Entry 8QYK (electron microscopy, 2.07 A resolution); this record covers chains C and G of the 7 polymer chains in the assembly.

[Chain C]
Protein: Anti-phage defense ZorAB system ZorA
Source organism: Escherichia coli
UniProt: A0A0V7WZR2 (A0A0V7WZR2_ECOLX); residues 1-359 here = UniProt positions 1-359
Chain sequence (495 residues; row label = number of the first residue in the row):
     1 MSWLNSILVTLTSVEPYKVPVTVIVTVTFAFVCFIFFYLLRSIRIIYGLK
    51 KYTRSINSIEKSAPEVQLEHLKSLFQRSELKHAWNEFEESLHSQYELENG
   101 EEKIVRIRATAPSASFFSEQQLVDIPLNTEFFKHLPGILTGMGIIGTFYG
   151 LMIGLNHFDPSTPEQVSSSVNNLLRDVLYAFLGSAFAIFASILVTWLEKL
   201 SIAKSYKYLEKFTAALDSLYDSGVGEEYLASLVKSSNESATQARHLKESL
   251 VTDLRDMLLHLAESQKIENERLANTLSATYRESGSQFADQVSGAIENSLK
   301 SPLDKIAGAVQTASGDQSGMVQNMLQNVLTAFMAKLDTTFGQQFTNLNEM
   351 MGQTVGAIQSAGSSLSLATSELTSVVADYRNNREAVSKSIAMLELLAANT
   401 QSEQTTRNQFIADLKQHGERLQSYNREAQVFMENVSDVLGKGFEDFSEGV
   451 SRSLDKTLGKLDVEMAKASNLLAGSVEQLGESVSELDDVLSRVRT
Unresolved in the structure: 266-495
Construct notes: expression tag (360-495)
Ion coordination: Ca2+ site 1: E86, E89 (shared with 2 residues of chain D); Ca2+ site 2: D217, Y220 (shared with 2 residues of chain B)
What the authors report for this chain:
  - mutagenesis - L250G/L254G/L258G/L261G, L250N/L254N/L258N/L261N: decreased stability in response to TMD domain

[Chain G]
Protein: Membrane protein
Source organism: Escherichia coli
UniProt: A0A0V7WZP0 (A0A0V7WZP0_ECOLX); residue numbers follow UniProt; this construct covers 1-246
Chain sequence (246 residues; row label = number of the first residue in the row):
     1 MFGNAFGVKKRRSDEAEKPFWISYADLMTAMMVLFLVVMVASLSSVTQRI
    51 QRAEQGEKARGQDISRLCERLELHARNVNKNIVVDCHDNRISFGEAGRFA
   101 HNQFFLNAEGQKALQDVVPLVLEASNSEEGKKWFKQIVIEGFTDTDGSYL
   151 YNLHLSLQRSEWVMCSLLDSRSPLQKNISAEQQLQIRKLFLAGGVSFNNA
   201 KESKEASRRVELRMQFFGLKDKRDKADEVDFPPVVNKEVCQLVMPL
Disulfides: C68-C86, C165-C240
What the authors report for this chain:
  - mutagenesis - D26N: abolished localization to ZorD
  - mutagenesis - Y151A/N152A/L155A/R159A: decreased stability

[How chain C and chain G interact]
Residue-residue contacts (45; chain C residue first):
  A111(C) - N4(G)
  P112(C) - N4(G)
  A114(C) - V8(G)
  S115(C) - N4(G)  hydrogen bond
  S115(C) - F6(G)
  S115(C) - G7(G)
  S115(C) - V8(G)
  S118(C) - V8(G)
  E119(C) - K10(G)  salt bridge
  Q120(C) - K10(G)
  Q120(C) - R11(G)  hydrogen bond (side chain-backbone)
  D124(C) - K10(G)  salt bridge
  E130(C) - R11(G)
  E130(C) - S13(G)  hydrogen bond
  K133(C) - S13(G)  hydrogen bond
  K133(C) - D14(G)
  K133(C) - A16(G)
  H134(C) - D14(G)
  H134(C) - A16(G)
  G137(C) - I22(G)
  T140(C) - I22(G)
  T140(C) - S23(G)
  G141(C) - I22(G)
  I144(C) - I22(G)  hydrophobic
  I144(C) - D26(G)
  T147(C) - D26(G)
  F148(C) - T29(G)
  L151(C) - V33(G)  hydrophobic
  P163(C) - R52(G)
  P163(C) - Q55(G)
  V166(C) - S44(G)
  V170(C) - A41(G)  hydrophobic
  V170(C) - S44(G)
  L174(C) - V37(G)  hydrophobic
  V177(C) - V33(G)  hydrophobic
  V177(C) - V37(G)  hydrophobic
  F181(C) - A30(G)  hydrophobic
  F181(C) - L34(G)  hydrophobic
  S184(C) - D26(G)  hydrogen bond
  I188(C) - S23(G)
  Y206(C) - K10(G)  hydrogen bond
  G225(C) - F2(G)
  E226(C) - F2(G)
  L229(C) - M1(G)  hydrophobic
  L229(C) - F2(G)  hydrophobic
Interface residues without a listed pair, chain C (37 interface residues in all): T110, F116, I125, G143, F158, T162, L173
Interface residues without a listed pair, chain G (26 interface residues in all): E15, V40, Q51

[In short]
The interface between chain C and chain G involves 37 residues on one side and 26 on the other, with 6
hydrogen bonds and 2 salt bridges. Polar contacts include E119(C)-K10(G), D124(C)-K10(G) and S115(C)-N4(G).
The paper reports that L250G/L254G/L258G/L261G and L250N/L254N/L258N/L261N of chain C reduce stability in
response to TMD domain; D26N of chain G abolishes localization to ZorD.
Chain C is Anti-phage defense ZorAB system ZorA and chain G is Membrane protein, both from Escherichia coli;
the structure, Zorya anti-bacteriophage defense system ZorAB, ZorA delta_359-592, ZorA tail middle deletion,
was determined by electron microscopy, deposited together with 8QYD, 8QYH and 8QYY.
